6SIK - chain A; structure by X-ray diffraction, 1.61 A resolution.

== Chain A ==
Name: Lysozyme C
From: Gallus gallus
Notes: EC 3.2.1.17
UniProt: P00698 (LYSC_CHICK); numbering as in UniProt (aligned over 1-147)
Chain sequence (147 residues; row label = number of the first residue in the row):
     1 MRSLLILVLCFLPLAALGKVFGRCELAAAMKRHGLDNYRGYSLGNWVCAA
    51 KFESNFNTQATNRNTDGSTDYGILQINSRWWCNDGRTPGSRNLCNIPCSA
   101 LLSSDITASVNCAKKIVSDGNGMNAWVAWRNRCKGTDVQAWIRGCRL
Unresolved in the structure: 1-18
Disulfide bonds: C24-C145, C48-C133, C82-C98, C94-C112
Bound ions: Na+: S78, C82, S90, R91

== Overview ==
S78, C82, S90 and R91 form the Na+ site.
Chain A is Lysozyme C (Gallus gallus); the structure, SAD structure of Hen Egg White Lysozyme recovered by
continuous rotation data collection and univariate analysis, was determined by X-ray diffraction (same
publication as 6SHO, 6SIJ, 6SIL and 6SIM).
